5OBW - chain A; structure by X-ray diffraction, 1.40 A resolution.

== Chain A ==
Protein: Chaperone protein DnaK
Source organism: Mycoplasma genitalium G37
Notes: engineered mutation(s): Polypeptide lacks last 213 residues.
Reference sequence: P47547 (DNAK_MYCGE); residues 1-366 here = UniProt positions 1-366
Chain sequence (374 residues; each row starts with the number of its first residue):
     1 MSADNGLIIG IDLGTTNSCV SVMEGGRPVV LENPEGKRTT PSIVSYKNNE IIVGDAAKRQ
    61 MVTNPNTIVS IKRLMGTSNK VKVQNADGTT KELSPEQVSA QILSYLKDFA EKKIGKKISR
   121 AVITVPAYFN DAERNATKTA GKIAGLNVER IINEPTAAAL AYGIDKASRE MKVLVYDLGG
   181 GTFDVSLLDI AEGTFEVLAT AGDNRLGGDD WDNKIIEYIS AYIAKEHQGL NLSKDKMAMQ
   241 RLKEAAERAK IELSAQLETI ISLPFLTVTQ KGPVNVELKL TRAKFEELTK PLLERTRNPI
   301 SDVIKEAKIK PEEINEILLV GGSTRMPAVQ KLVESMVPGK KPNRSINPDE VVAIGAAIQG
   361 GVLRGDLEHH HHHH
Disordered / not traced: 1-2, 374
Differences from the reference sequence: expression tag (367-374)
Residues lining bound ligands: ADP (adenosine-5'-diphosphate): Gly-14, Thr-15, Thr-16, Asn-17, Gly-179, Gly-180, Gly-181, Gly-208, Asp-209, Glu-247, Lys-250, Ile-251, Ser-254, Gly-321, Gly-322, Ser-323, Arg-325, Met-326, Asp-349
Swiss-Prot annotation at these positions:
  - modified residue: Thr-182 (Phosphothreonine)

== In short ==
Bound to chain A: ADP.
Chain A is Chaperone protein DnaK (Mycoplasma genitalium G37); the structure, Mycoplasma genitalium DnaK-NBD
in complex with ATP, was determined by X-ray diffraction, deposited together with 5OBU, 5OBV, 5OBX and 5OBY.
